PDB entry 8U1O | electron microscopy, 3.40 A resolution | chains p and q of the 3 polymer chains in the assembly

== Chain p (and q) ==
Name: Tail spike protein
From: Salmonella phage P22
Notes: EC 3.2.1.-; chain q of this document is another copy of the same molecule, construct and numbering; everything in this record applies to it too
UniProtKB: P12528 (FIBER_BPP22); numbering as in UniProt (aligned over 1-667)
Amino-acid sequence (667 residues; each row starts with the number of its first residue):
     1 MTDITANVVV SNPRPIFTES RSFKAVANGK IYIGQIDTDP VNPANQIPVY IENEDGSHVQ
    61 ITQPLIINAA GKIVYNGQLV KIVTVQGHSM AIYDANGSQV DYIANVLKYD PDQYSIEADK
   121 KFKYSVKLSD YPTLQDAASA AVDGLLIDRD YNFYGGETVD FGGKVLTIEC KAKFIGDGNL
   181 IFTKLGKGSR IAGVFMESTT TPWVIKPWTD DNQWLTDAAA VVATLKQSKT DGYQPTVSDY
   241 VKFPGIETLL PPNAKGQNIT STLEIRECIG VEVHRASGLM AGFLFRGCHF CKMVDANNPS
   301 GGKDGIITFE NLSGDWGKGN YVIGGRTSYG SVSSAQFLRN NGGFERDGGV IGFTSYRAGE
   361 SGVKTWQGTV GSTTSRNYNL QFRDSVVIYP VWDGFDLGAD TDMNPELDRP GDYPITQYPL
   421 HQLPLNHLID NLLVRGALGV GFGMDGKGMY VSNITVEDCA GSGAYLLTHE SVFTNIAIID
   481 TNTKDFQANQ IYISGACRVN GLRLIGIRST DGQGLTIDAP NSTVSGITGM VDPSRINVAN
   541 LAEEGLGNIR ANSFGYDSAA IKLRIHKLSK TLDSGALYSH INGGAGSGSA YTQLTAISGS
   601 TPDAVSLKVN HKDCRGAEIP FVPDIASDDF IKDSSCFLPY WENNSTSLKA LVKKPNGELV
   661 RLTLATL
Not modelled in the structure: 1-4
Swiss-Prot annotation at these positions:
  - active site: E360, D393, D396
  - mutagenesis: E360 (E360Q: Complete loss of hydrolysis of O-antigen oligosaccharides), D393 (D393N: Complete loss of hydrolysis of O-antigen oligosaccharides), D396 (D396N: Complete loss of hydrolysis of O-antigen oligosaccharides)

== Interface between chain p and chain q ==
Pairs across the interface (254):
  A6(p) - H58(q)
  A6(p) - V83(q)  hydrophobic
  A6(p) - T84(q)
  N7(p) - T84(q)  hydrogen bond (backbone-backbone)
  N7(p) - Y109(q)
  N7(p) - D110(q)  hydrogen bond (backbone-backbone)
  V8(p) - V83(q)
  V8(p) - T84(q)  hydrogen bond (backbone-backbone)
  V8(p) - V85(q)
  V8(p) - Q86(q)
  V8(p) - H88(q)
  V8(p) - L107(q)  hydrophobic
  V8(p) - K108(q)
  V9(p) - I82(q)
  V9(p) - V83(q)  hydrophobic
  V9(p) - K108(q)  hydrogen bond (backbone-backbone)
  V10(p) - P15(q)
  V10(p) - I33(q)  hydrophobic
  V10(p) - I82(q)  hydrogen bond (backbone-backbone)
  V10(p) - M90(q)  hydrophobic
  S11(p) - P15(q)
  S11(p) - M90(q)
  S11(p) - K108(q)  hydrogen bond
  N12(p) - P15(q)
  N12(p) - I16(q)  hydrogen bond (side chain-backbone)
  N12(p) - F17(q)
  P13(p) - F17(q)
  P13(p) - M90(q)  hydrophobic
  P13(p) - I103(q)  hydrophobic
  P13(p) - V106(q)  hydrophobic
  R14(p) - D101(q)  salt bridge
  R14(p) - Y102(q)  hydrogen bond (side chain-backbone)
  R14(p) - I103(q)
  I16(p) - T18(q)
  I16(p) - F23(q)  hydrophobic
  T18(p) - F23(q)
  F23(p) - F23(q)  hydrophobic
  A25(p) - F23(q)  hydrophobic
  E54(p) - D37(q)
  N68(p) - S20(q)
  A70(p) - E19(q)
  A70(p) - S20(q)
  A70(p) - R21(q)
  A70(p) - S22(q)
  A70(p) - F23(q)
  K72(p) - T18(q)
  K72(p) - E19(q)
  L79(p) - S20(q)
  K81(p) - N105(q)
  D110(p) - V9(q)
  P111(p) - V8(q)
  P111(p) - V9(q)  hydrogen bond (backbone-backbone)
  P111(p) - S11(q)
  P111(p) - P111(q)
  D112(p) - P111(q)
  D112(p) - Y114(q)
  Q113(p) - N7(q)  hydrogen bond (backbone-backbone)
  Q113(p) - V9(q)
  Y114(p) - N7(q)
  S115(p) - Y114(q)
  A118(p) - Y114(q)
  A118(p) - F122(q)
  D119(p) - Y114(q)  hydrogen bond
  D119(p) - K121(q)  salt bridge
  D119(p) - F122(q)
  F122(p) - F122(q)  hydrophobic
  K123(p) - F122(q)
  K123(p) - K123(q)  hydrogen bond (backbone-backbone)
  Y124(p) - K121(q)
  S125(p) - K120(q)
  S125(p) - K121(q)  hydrogen bond (backbone-backbone)
  S125(p) - F122(q)  hydrogen bond (backbone-backbone)
  S125(p) - K123(q)
  V126(p) - K120(q)
  K127(p) - D119(q)  hydrogen bond (side chain-backbone)
  K127(p) - Y124(q)
  D130(p) - K120(q)
  L146(p) - D143(q)
  K171(p) - V165(q)  hydrogen bond (side chain-backbone)
  K171(p) - L166(q)
  W208(p) - F344(q)
  T209(p) - F344(q)
  D210(p) - F344(q)
  N212(p) - F344(q)
  N212(p) - R346(q)
  R275(p) - R190(q)
  N297(p) - K292(q)
  N298(p) - D347(q)
  R326(p) - Y321(q)  hydrogen bond
  R326(p) - D347(q)  salt bridge
  S328(p) - E345(q)
  Y329(p) - E345(q)  hydrogen bond
  Y356(p) - F344(q)
  Y356(p) - E345(q)  hydrogen bond
  D384(p) - D384(q)
  V386(p) - R383(q)
  I388(p) - E345(q)
  I388(p) - R346(q)
  Y389(p) - R346(q)  hydrogen bond
  N431(p) - N431(q)
  L433(p) - D430(q)
  R435(p) - H427(q)  hydrogen bond (side chain-backbone)
  R435(p) - L428(q)
  R435(p) - Y450(q)
  E457(p) - Y450(q)
  E457(p) - S452(q)
  D458(p) - Y450(q)  hydrogen bond
  I479(p) - V472(q)  hydrophobic
  D480(p) - V472(q)
  R503(p) - T474(q)
  R503(p) - N500(q)
  R503(p) - G501(q)
  L504(p) - N500(q)  hydrogen bond (backbone-side chain)
  I505(p) - N500(q)  hydrogen bond (backbone-side chain)
  G506(p) - R498(q)
  I507(p) - R498(q)
  I527(p) - G545(q)
  I527(p) - L546(q)
  T528(p) - S525(q)
  T528(p) - G526(q)
  G529(p) - S525(q)  hydrogen bond (backbone-side chain)
  G529(p) - A542(q)
  G529(p) - E543(q)
  G529(p) - E544(q)  hydrogen bond (backbone-backbone)
  G529(p) - G545(q)  hydrogen bond (backbone-backbone)
  M530(p) - A542(q)  hydrogen bond (backbone-backbone)
  M530(p) - E544(q)
  V531(p) - E544(q)
  V531(p) - G545(q)
  I536(p) - G545(q)
  L541(p) - G545(q)
  L541(p) - L546(q)
  L541(p) - G547(q)
  L541(p) - N548(q)  hydrogen bond (backbone-backbone)
  E543(p) - L546(q)
  E543(p) - G547(q)  hydrogen bond (side chain-backbone)
  E543(p) - N548(q)
  E544(p) - R550(q)
  L546(p) - R550(q)
  L546(p) - A551(q)
  L546(p) - N552(q)  hydrogen bond (backbone-backbone)
  G547(p) - R550(q)
  G547(p) - A551(q)
  G547(p) - N552(q)
  N548(p) - N552(q)
  N548(p) - S553(q)  hydrogen bond
  N548(p) - Y556(q)
  N548(p) - A560(q)
  I549(p) - A560(q)
  I549(p) - I561(q)
  I549(p) - K562(q)  hydrogen bond (backbone-backbone)
  R550(p) - P533(q)
  R550(p) - K562(q)
  R550(p) - R564(q)
  A551(p) - K562(q)  hydrogen bond (backbone-backbone)
  A551(p) - L563(q)
  A551(p) - R564(q)  hydrogen bond (backbone-backbone)
  N552(p) - P533(q)
  N552(p) - L541(q)
  N552(p) - H566(q)  hydrogen bond
  S553(p) - R564(q)
  S553(p) - H566(q)  hydrogen bond (backbone-side chain)
  S553(p) - K567(q)
  F554(p) - I536(q)
  F554(p) - V538(q)  hydrophobic
  F554(p) - A539(q)
  F554(p) - N540(q)  hydrogen bond (backbone-side chain)
  F554(p) - L541(q)  hydrophobic
  F554(p) - H566(q)
  F554(p) - K570(q)
  G555(p) - A539(q)
  Y556(p) - N540(q)  hydrogen bond
  Y556(p) - A542(q)
  Y556(p) - K567(q)  hydrogen bond (backbone-side chain)
  D557(p) - K567(q)
  A559(p) - L563(q)
  A559(p) - R564(q)
  A560(p) - E544(q)
  I561(p) - L563(q)  hydrophobic
  L577(p) - L563(q)
  S579(p) - L563(q)
  S579(p) - I565(q)
  S579(p) - S574(q)  hydrogen bond
  H580(p) - I565(q)
  I581(p) - I565(q)  hydrophobic
  I581(p) - L568(q)  hydrophobic
  S587(p) - L568(q)
  G588(p) - L568(q)
  G588(p) - I597(q)
  G588(p) - S598(q)
  G588(p) - G599(q)  hydrogen bond (backbone-backbone)
  G588(p) - S600(q)  hydrogen bond (backbone-backbone)
  S589(p) - L568(q)
  S589(p) - I597(q)
  S589(p) - S598(q)
  S589(p) - G599(q)  hydrogen bond (side chain-backbone)
  A590(p) - I565(q)  hydrophobic
  A590(p) - S574(q)
  A590(p) - A596(q)
  A590(p) - I597(q)  hydrogen bond (backbone-backbone)
  T592(p) - T595(q)
  T592(p) - A596(q)
  L607(p) - L607(q)  hydrophobic
  N610(p) - I597(q)
  N610(p) - S598(q)  hydrogen bond
  N610(p) - V605(q)
  H611(p) - F630(q)
  H611(p) - K632(q)
  K612(p) - F630(q)
  D613(p) - S598(q)  hydrogen bond
  C614(p) - V622(q)
  C614(p) - L638(q)  hydrophobic
  R615(p) - S598(q)  hydrogen bond
  R615(p) - V605(q)
  R615(p) - P620(q)
  R615(p) - F621(q)  hydrogen bond (backbone-backbone)
  R615(p) - V622(q)
  G616(p) - P620(q)
  A617(p) - I619(q)
  A617(p) - P620(q)
  E618(p) - I631(q)
  E618(p) - D633(q)
  E618(p) - C636(q)
  E618(p) - F637(q)  hydrogen bond (side chain-backbone)
  E618(p) - L638(q)
  I619(p) - I619(q)  hydrophobic
  I619(p) - F637(q)  hydrogen bond (backbone-backbone)
  P620(p) - S635(q)
  P620(p) - C636(q)  hydrophobic
  F621(p) - S635(q)
  F621(p) - C636(q)
  F621(p) - F637(q)
  F621(p) - V652(q)  hydrophobic
  S634(p) - R615(q)  hydrogen bond (backbone-side chain)
  S635(p) - R615(q)  hydrogen bond (backbone-side chain)
  C636(p) - R615(q)
  W641(p) - V652(q)  hydrophobic
  W641(p) - K654(q)
  W641(p) - V660(q)  hydrophobic
  W641(p) - L662(q)  hydrophobic
  N643(p) - K654(q)
  N643(p) - N656(q)
  T646(p) - V660(q)
  T646(p) - L662(q)
  S647(p) - L662(q)
  L648(p) - F637(q)  hydrophobic
  L648(p) - L662(q)
  L664(p) - T663(q)
  L664(p) - L664(q)
  A665(p) - L662(q)  hydrophobic
  A665(p) - T663(q)
  T666(p) - T663(q)  hydrogen bond (backbone-backbone)
  L667(p) - R661(q)
  L667(p) - L662(q)  hydrophobic
Also at the interface, not in a pair above, chain p (142 interface residues in all): K24, E52, A69, K108, Y109, E117, Y131, K173, K206, T354, T455, N475, P533, A542, G545, Y578, G586, L594, K608, V609, P623
Also at the interface, not in a pair above, chain q (142 interface residues in all): A6, Y50, I73, K81, E117, K187, E272, H274, N426, N453, E470, I549, D573, G575, L594, S606, D629, K653, P655

== Overview ==
Chain p and chain q each contribute 142 residues to their interface, with 54 hydrogen bonds and 3 salt
bridges. Polar pairs include R14(p)-D101(q), D119(p)-K121(q) and R326(p)-D347(q). UniProt lists 3 active-site
residues and 3 mutagenesis sites on chain p.
Chain p and chain q are both Tail spike protein (Salmonella phage P22); the structure, In situ cryo-EM
structure of bacteriophage P22 tailspike protein complex at 3.4A resolution, was determined by electron
microscopy, deposited together with 8TVR, 8TVU, 8U10 and 8U11.
